PDB entry 6WHI | electron microscopy, 4.20 A resolution (low resolution: residue-level contacts below are approximate; hydrogen-bond / salt-bridge calls are withheld) | chains H and M of the 16 polymer chains in the assembly

Chain H:
Protein: CRISPR-associated protein Csy3
From: Pseudomonas aeruginosa
UniProtKB: A0A444M080 (A0A444M080_PSEAI); residues 21-361 here correspond to UniProt positions 2-342 (UniProt number = residue number - 19)
Chain sequence (360 residues; each row starts with the number of its first residue):
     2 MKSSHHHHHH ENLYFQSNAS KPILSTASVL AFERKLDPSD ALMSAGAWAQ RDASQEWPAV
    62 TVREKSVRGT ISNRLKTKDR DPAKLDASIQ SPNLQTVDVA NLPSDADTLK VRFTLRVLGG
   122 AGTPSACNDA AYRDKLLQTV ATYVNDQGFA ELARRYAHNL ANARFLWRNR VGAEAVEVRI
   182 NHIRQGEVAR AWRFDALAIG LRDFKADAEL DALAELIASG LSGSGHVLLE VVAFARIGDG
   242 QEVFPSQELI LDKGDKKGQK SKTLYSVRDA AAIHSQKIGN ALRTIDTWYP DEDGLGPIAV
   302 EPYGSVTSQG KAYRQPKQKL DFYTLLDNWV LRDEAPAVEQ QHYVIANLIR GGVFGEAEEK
Not modelled in the structure: 2-24, 357-361
Differences from the reference sequence: expression tag (2-20)

Chain M:
Molecule: 60-nt RNA strand
From: Pseudomonas aeruginosa
Sequence (60 nucleotides; each row starts with the number of its first residue):
     1 CUAAGAAAUU CACGGCGGGC UUGAUGUCCG CGUCUACCUG GUUCACUGCC GUGUAGGCAG

Interface between chain H and chain M:
Pairs across the interface - 41 pairs, chain H then chain M:
  Val-30(H) / G5(M)
  Ala-32(H) / G5(M)
  Phe-33(H) / G5(M)
  Phe-33(H) / A6(M)
  Glu-34(H) / G5(M)
  Glu-34(H) / A6(M)
  Arg-35(H) / G5(M)
  Arg-35(H) / A6(M)
  Arg-35(H) / A7(M)
  Ser-67(H) / G15(M)
  Val-68(H) / G15(M)
  Arg-69(H) / C13(M)
  Arg-69(H) / G14(M)
  Arg-69(H) / G15(M)
  Gly-70(H) / C13(M)
  Thr-71(H) / G14(M)
  Leu-95(H) / G15(M)
  Gln-96(H) / C13(M)
  Trp-168(H) / A8(M)
  Arg-169(H) / C11(M)
  Arg-169(H) / A12(M)
  Phe-245(H) / C11(M)
  Ser-247(H) / U9(M)
  Gln-248(H) / U9(M)
  Gln-248(H) / U10(M)
  Leu-250(H) / U9(M)
  His-275(H) / U9(M)
  Gln-277(H) / A7(M)
  Gln-277(H) / A8(M)
  Lys-278(H) / A8(M)
  Lys-278(H) / U10(M)
  Asn-281(H) / A8(M)
  Arg-284(H) / A8(M)
  Thr-308(H) / A8(M)
  Ser-309(H) / A8(M)
  Arg-351(H) / A6(M)
  Arg-351(H) / A7(M)
  Gly-352(H) / A6(M)
  Gly-353(H) / G5(M)
  Gly-353(H) / A6(M)
  Val-354(H) / G5(M)
Interface residues without a listed pair, chain H (38 interface residues in all): Leu-31, Pro-93, Ser-126, Ala-127, Ile-251, Leu-252, Lys-263, Glu-302, Val-307
Interface residues without a listed pair, chain M (12 interface residues in all): A4

Overview:
The interface between chain H and chain M involves 38 residues on one side and 12 on the other.
Chain H is CRISPR-associated protein Csy3 and chain M is a 60-nt RNA strand, both from Pseudomonas aeruginosa;
the structure, Cryo-electron microscopy structure of the type I-F CRISPR RNA-guided surveillance complex bound
to the anti-CRISPR AcrIF9, was determined by electron microscopy, deposited together with 6W1X.
